Entry 2HBD (X-ray diffraction, 2.20 A resolution); this record covers chains A and B.

[Chain A]
Protein: Hemoglobin A (methyl isocyanide) (alpha chain)
Organism: Homo sapiens
UniProt: P69905 (HBA_HUMAN); numbering as in UniProt (aligned over 1-141)
Sequence (141 residues; each row starts with the number of its first residue):
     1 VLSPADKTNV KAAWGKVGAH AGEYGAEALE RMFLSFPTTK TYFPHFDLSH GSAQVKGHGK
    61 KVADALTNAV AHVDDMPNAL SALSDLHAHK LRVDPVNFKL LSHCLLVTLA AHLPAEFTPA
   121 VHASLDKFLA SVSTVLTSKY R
Ion coordination: heme Fe: His87 (together with methyl isocyanide)
Residues lining bound ligands:
  - heme (HEM): Met32, Thr39, Tyr42, Phe43, His45, Phe46, His58, Lys61, Val62, Ala65, Leu66, Leu83, Leu86, His87, Leu91, Val93, Asn97, Phe98, Leu101, Val132, Leu136
  - methyl isocyanide (MNC): Leu29, Phe43, His58, Val62, His87, Leu101
Swiss-Prot annotation at these positions:
  - site: Lys61 (Not glycated)
  - natural variant: Asp6 (A6D: In J-Toronto; this construct carries the variant), Ala13 (A13D: In J-Paris 1/J-Aljezur), Glu27 (A27E: In Shenyang; this construct carries the variant), Lys61 (K61N: In Zambia; deletion: In Clinic), Asp64 (A64D: In Pontoise; this construct carries the variant), Asp75 (D75A: In Lille; D75G: In Chapel Hill; D75N: In G-Pest), Ala111 (A111D: In Petah Tikva)

[Chain B]
Protein: Hemoglobin A (methyl isocyanide) (beta chain)
Organism: Homo sapiens
UniProt: P68871 (HBB_HUMAN); numbering as in UniProt (aligned over 1-146)
Sequence (146 residues; row label = number of the first residue in the row):
     1 VHLTPEEKSA VTALWGKVNV DEVGGEALGR LLVVYPWTQR FFESFGDLST PDAVMGNPKV
    61 KAHGKKVLGA FSDGLAHLDN LKGTFATLSE LHCDKLHVDP ENFRLLGNVL VCVLAHHFGK
   121 EFTPPVQAAY QKVVAGVANA LAHKYH
Ion coordination: heme Fe: His92 (together with methyl isocyanide)
Residues lining bound ligands:
  - heme (HEM): Leu31, Thr38, Phe41, Phe42, His63, Lys66, Val67, Ala70, Phe71, Leu88, Leu91, His92, Leu96, Val98, Asn102, Phe103, Leu106, Val137, Leu141
  - methyl isocyanide (MNC): Leu28, Phe42, His63, Val67, His92, Leu106
Swiss-Prot annotation at these positions:
  - natural variant: Leu3 (H3L: In Graz; this construct carries the variant), Glu7 (E7A: In G-Makassar; E7K: In Hb C; E7Q: In Machida; E7V: In SKCA), Lys8 (E8K: In G-Siriraj; this construct carries the variant), Val11 (A11V: In Iraq-Halabja; this construct carries the variant), Gly16 (W16G: In Randwick; this construct carries the variant), Val23 (E23V: In D-Granada; this construct carries the variant), Gly24 (V24G: In Miyashiro; this construct carries the variant), Gly25 (G25D: In Moscva; G25R: In Riverdale-Bronx; G25V: In Savannah), Leu32 (L32P: In Yokohama), Val33 (L33V: In Muscat; this construct carries the variant), Arg40 (Q40R: In Tianshui; this construct carries the variant), Phe42 (F42Y: In Mequon; deletion: In Bruxelles), 11 further natural variant entries in UniProt

[Chain A / chain B interface]
Contacting residue pairs (37):
  Glu30(A) with Pro124(B)
  Arg31(A) with Phe122(B), hydrogen bond (side chain-backbone); Thr123(B); Pro124(B); Gln127(B), hydrogen bond
  Leu34(A) with Pro124(B); Pro125(B); Ala128(B)
  Ser35(A) with Gln127(B); Ala128(B); Gln131(B)
  Phe36(A) with Gln131(B)
  His103(A) with Asn108(B), hydrogen bond (side chain-backbone); Val111(B); Gln127(B); Gln131(B)
  Cys104(A) with Gln127(B)
  Val107(A) with Val111(B), hydrophobic; Ala115(B); Gln127(B)
  Ala110(A) with Cys112(B); Ala115(B); His116(B)
  Ala111(A) with Ala115(B); Gly119(B)
  Pro114(A) with His116(B), hydrogen bond (backbone-side chain)
  Phe117(A) with Arg30(B), hydrogen bond (backbone-side chain); His116(B)
  Thr118(A) with Arg30(B)
  Pro119(A) with Arg30(B); Val33(B); Met55(B), hydrophobic
  His122(A) with Arg30(B), hydrogen bond; Val34(B)
  Ala123(A) with Val34(B), hydrophobic
  Asp126(A) with Val34(B); Tyr35(B), hydrogen bond
Interface residues without a listed pair, chain A (19 interface residues in all): Leu106, Leu113
Interface residues without a listed pair, chain B (21 interface residues in all): Glu26, Pro51, Lys120

[Summary]
19 residues of chain A and 21 residues of chain B are in contact; the contacts include 7 hydrogen bonds. Polar
pairs include Arg31(A)-Phe122(B), Arg31(A)-Gln127(B) and His103(A)-Asn108(B). Bound to chain A: heme and
methyl isocyanide. Bound to chain B: heme and methyl isocyanide.
Chain A is Hemoglobin A (methyl isocyanide) (alpha chain) and chain B is Hemoglobin A (methyl isocyanide)
(beta chain), both from Homo sapiens; the structure, High resolution X-ray structures of myoglobin-and
hemoglobin-alkyl isocyanide complexes, was determined by X-ray diffraction.
